PDB entry 6XN3 | electron microscopy, 3.00 A resolution | chains C and T of the 12 polymer chains in the assembly

== Chain C ==
Molecule: CRISPR-associated protein Csm2
Organism: Lactococcus lactis subsp. lactis
Reference sequence: L0CFW2 (L0CFW2_LACLL); residues 12-150 here correspond to UniProt positions 2-140 (UniProt number = residue number - 10)
Sequence (139 residues; numbered 12 to 150; the number before each row is that of its first residue):
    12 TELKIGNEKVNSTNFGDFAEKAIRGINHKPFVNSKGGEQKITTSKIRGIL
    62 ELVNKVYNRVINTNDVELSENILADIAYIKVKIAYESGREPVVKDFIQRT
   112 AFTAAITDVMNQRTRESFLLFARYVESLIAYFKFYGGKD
Reported in the primary citation:
  - catalytic residues: Arg-58
  - mutagenesis - R58A: abolished catalytic activity
  - contacts within the chain: Arg-58/Leu-61 (hydrophobic contact)

== Chain T ==
Molecule: target RNA
Organism: Lactococcus lactis subsp. lactis
Sequence (34 nucleotides; each row starts with the number of its first residue):
     5 AGGAGUUGAAGCUUGGUUCAAAGAACGUAUCAAG

== Chain C / chain T interface ==
Residue-residue contacts (14; chain C residue first):
  Thr-53(C) with G20(T), phosphate contact; U21(T), hydrogen bond to the phosphate
  Thr-54(C) with U21(T), phosphate contact
  Ser-55(C) with G20(T), phosphate contact; U21(T), hydrogen bond to the phosphate
  Lys-56(C) with G19(T), salt bridge to the phosphate; G20(T), phosphate contact
  Arg-58(C) with C23(T), hydrogen bond to the sugar
  Tyr-96(C) with U17(T), sugar contact
  Arg-100(C) with U17(T), salt bridge to the phosphate; U18(T), hydrogen bond to the phosphate; G19(T), salt bridge to the phosphate
  Lys-149(C) with U21(T), salt bridge to the phosphate
  Asp-150(C) with U22(T), phosphate contact

== In short ==
The interface between chain C and chain T involves 9 residues on one side and 7 on the other, with 4 hydrogen
bonds and 4 salt bridges. Polar pairs include Arg-58(C)/C23(T), Thr-53(C)/U21(T) and Ser-55(C)/U21(T). The
paper reports the catalytic residue Arg-58(C); R58A of chain C abolishes catalytic activity.
Chain C is CRISPR-associated protein Csm2 and chain T is target RNA, both from Lactococcus lactis subsp.
lactis; the structure, Structure of the Lactococcus lactis Csm CTR_4:3 CRISPR-Cas Complex, was determined by
electron microscopy (same publication as 6XN4, 6XN5 and 6XN7).
